Entry 3IY8 (electron microscopy, 14.10 A resolution (very low resolution: no residue pairs are listed; an interface is given only as per-side residue counts)); this record covers chains A and L of the 11 polymer chains in the assembly.

== Chain A ==
Molecule: Leishmania tarentolae mitochondrial small subunit
Organism: Leishmania tarentolae
Sequence (540 nucleotides; numbered 1 to 627; 87 numbers in that range are skipped by the numbering (no residue carries them; nothing is unmodelled there); the number before each row is that of its first residue):
     1 AUUAUACGUA GUCAAUUGUU AUUAUUCAUA UUAAUUUUUU UAAAAGUUUU UUAAUUUUAU
    61 AUUAGUUUAU UUGUUUACAA AUUUAAAUUA UAUUUCAUUA UUUAGGAAUA GUUAAU
   136 UAGAUUUAUU UGUUAAUGCU AUUAAAGGGG UGUGGAAAAA GUGUUAAAUU AUUUAUAUAU
   196 UUAAAUAAUA AAUAAAAUAU AACUUAUUAG UCAGAAAUGG AUGCGAGCCG UUGCGGUAAU
   256 UUCUAUGCUU UUAAAUAUUA UACAUUUAUU UUAUUA
   360 UAUAUGCAAA UAAAAAAUGA CACAUUAAUU AUUAAUUAUA UUAUAUUAUA UUUAUUCACA
   420 UAAGUCAACA AUAUCUAUUU ACUGUUUUUG ACAACAUGAU AAGGAUUAUA AAUGGAAUUA
   480 UAAUUUUAUA AUCAAAACUA AUUUAUUAUA UUAAAUUAGC AUGUUUAGAU AAAACAAUAA
   540 AUUUAGAAGG UAUUCUUGCC CACCAUUCUU UGUAAUAAAG ACAACGUGCA GUAAUUAAUA
   600 UAUUUAUAAA AAUAUAUUUU CUCAUGUU

== Chain L ==
Protein: 30S ribosomal protein S12
Organism: Escherichia coli
UniProtKB: P0A7S3 (RS12_ECOLI); residues 1-123 here correspond to UniProt positions 2-124 (UniProt number = residue number + 1)
Chain sequence (123 residues; row label = number of the first residue in the row):
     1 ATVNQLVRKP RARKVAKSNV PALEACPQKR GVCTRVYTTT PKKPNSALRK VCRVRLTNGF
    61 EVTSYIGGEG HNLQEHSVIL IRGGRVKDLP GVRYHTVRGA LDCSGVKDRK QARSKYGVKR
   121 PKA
Curated features (UniProtKB/Swiss-Prot):
  - modified residue: Asp88 (3-methylthioaspartic acid), Lys107 (N6-acetyllysine)

== Interface between chain A and chain L ==
At this resolution (14 A) residue pairs are not listed: 15 residues of chain A and 25 of chain L lie at the interface.

== In short ==
Chain A and chain L form an interface of 15 and 25 residues respectively.
Here chain A is Leishmania tarentolae mitochondrial small subunit (Leishmania tarentolae) and chain L is 30S
ribosomal protein S12 (Escherichia coli). Entry 3IY8 (Leishmania tarentolae Mitonchondrial Ribosome small
subunit) was determined by electron microscopy.
